Entry 5KKQ (X-ray diffraction, 1.74 A resolution); this record covers chains A and C of the 3 polymer chains in the assembly.

== Chain A ==
Molecule: Transcriptional repressor CTCF
Source organism: Homo sapiens
UniProtKB: P49711 (CTCF_HUMAN); numbering as in UniProt (aligned over 321-465)
Chain sequence (150 residues; row label = number of the first residue in the row):
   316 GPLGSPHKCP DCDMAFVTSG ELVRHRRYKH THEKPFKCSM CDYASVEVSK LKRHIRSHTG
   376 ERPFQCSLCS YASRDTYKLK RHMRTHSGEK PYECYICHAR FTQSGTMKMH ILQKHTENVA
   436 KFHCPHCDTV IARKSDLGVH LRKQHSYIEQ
Unresolved in the structure: 316, 464-465
Construct notes: expression tag (316-320)
Bound ions: Zn2+ site 1: Cys324, Cys327, His340, His345; Zn2+ site 2: Cys353, Cys356, His369, His373; Zn2+ site 3: Cys381, Cys384, His397, His401; Zn2+ site 4: Cys409, Cys412, His425, His430; Zn2+ site 5: Cys439, Cys442, His455, His460
From the paper describing this entry:
  - binding site for the 17-nt DNA strand (chain C): Thr333, Glu336, Arg339, Glu362, Lys365, Arg368, Asp390, Lys393, Arg396, Gln418, Thr421, Arg448, Asp451
  - disease-associated variants - K365T (20-fold): decreased binding to DNA
  - specificity-determining residues: Glu362, Asp451 (proposed by the authors, not directly observed)

== Chain C ==
Molecule: 17-nt DNA strand
Sequence (17 nucleotides; row label = number of the first residue in the row):
     1 GCCAGCAGGG GGCGCTA

== Interface between chain A and chain C ==
Pairs across the interface (55; chain A residue first):
  Met329(A) - DC13(C)  phosphate contact
  Phe331(A) - DG14(C)  phosphate contact
  Thr333(A) - DT16(C)  base contact
  Glu336(A) - DC15(C)  base contact
  Arg339(A) - DC13(C)  base contact
  Arg339(A) - DG14(C)  hydrogen bond to the base
  Arg339(A) - DC15(C)  base contact
  His340(A) - DC13(C)  salt bridge to the phosphate
  Tyr343(A) - DG11(C)  sugar contact
  Tyr343(A) - DG12(C)  phosphate contact
  Tyr343(A) - DC13(C)  phosphate contact
  Lys344(A) - DG12(C)  salt bridge to the phosphate
  Lys344(A) - DC13(C)  phosphate contact
  Tyr358(A) - DG11(C)  hydrogen bond to the phosphate
  Glu362(A) - DC13(C)  hydrogen bond to the base
  Lys365(A) - DG11(C)  base contact
  Lys365(A) - DG12(C)  hydrogen bond to the base
  Lys365(A) - DC13(C)  base contact
  Arg368(A) - DG10(C)  base contact
  Arg368(A) - DG11(C)  hydrogen bond to the base
  His369(A) - DG10(C)  salt bridge to the phosphate
  Ser372(A) - DG9(C)  hydrogen bond to the phosphate
  Arg377(A) - DG8(C)  salt bridge to the phosphate
  Tyr386(A) - DA7(C)  sugar contact
  Tyr386(A) - DG8(C)  hydrogen bond to the phosphate
  Arg389(A) - DG8(C)  sugar contact
  Arg389(A) - DG9(C)  salt bridge to the phosphate
  Asp390(A) - DG10(C)  base contact
  Lys393(A) - DG8(C)  base contact
  Lys393(A) - DG9(C)  hydrogen bond to the base
  Lys393(A) - DG10(C)  hydrogen bond to the base
  Arg396(A) - DA7(C)  hydrogen bond to the base
  Arg396(A) - DG8(C)  hydrogen bond to the base
  His397(A) - DA7(C)  salt bridge to the phosphate
  Thr400(A) - DC6(C)  phosphate contact
  Thr400(A) - DA7(C)  phosphate contact
  Lys405(A) - DG5(C)  salt bridge to the phosphate
  Phe416(A) - DA4(C)  phosphate contact
  Phe416(A) - DG5(C)  phosphate contact
  Thr417(A) - DG5(C)  hydrogen bond to the phosphate
  Thr417(A) - DC6(C)  phosphate contact
  Gln418(A) - DC6(C)  base contact
  Gln418(A) - DA7(C)  hydrogen bond to the base
  Thr421(A) - DA4(C)  sugar contact
  Thr421(A) - DG5(C)  base contact
  Thr421(A) - DC6(C)  hydrogen bond to the base
  His425(A) - DA4(C)  salt bridge to the phosphate
  Lys429(A) - DC3(C)  salt bridge to the phosphate
  Thr444(A) - DG1(C)  phosphate contact
  Ile446(A) - DC2(C)  phosphate contact
  Ala447(A) - DC2(C)  hydrogen bond to the phosphate
  Arg448(A) - DC2(C)  sugar contact
  Arg448(A) - DC3(C)  salt bridge to the phosphate
  Asp451(A) - DC2(C)  base contact
  Asp451(A) - DC3(C)  hydrogen bond to the base
Also at the interface, not in a pair above, chain A (41 interface residues in all): Pro317, Lys349, Arg399, Arg415, Gln428, Lys436, Val445

== Summary ==
41 residues of chain A and 16 residues of chain C are in contact; the contacts include 16 hydrogen bonds and
10 salt bridges. Among the polar pairs are Arg339(A)-DG14(C), Glu362(A)-DC13(C) and Lys365(A)-DG12(C). The
paper reports a binding site for the 17-nt DNA strand (chain C) at Thr333(A), Glu336(A) and Arg339(A) among
others; K365T of chain A reduces binding to DNA.
Chain A is Transcriptional repressor CTCF (Homo sapiens) and chain C is a 17-nt DNA strand; the structure,
Homo sapiens CCCTC-binding factor (CTCF) ZnF3-7 and DNA complex structure, was determined by X-ray diffraction
(same publication as 5K5H, 5K5I, 5K5J, 5K5L, 5T00, 5T0U and 5UND).
